PDB entry 7TFL | electron microscopy, 3.33 A resolution | chains B and C of the 7 polymer chains in the assembly

Chain B:
Molecule: Replication factor C subunit 4
Organism: Saccharomyces cerevisiae
UniProt: P40339 (RFC4_YEAST); numbering as in UniProt (aligned over 1-323)
Amino-acid sequence (323 residues; each row starts with the number of its first residue):
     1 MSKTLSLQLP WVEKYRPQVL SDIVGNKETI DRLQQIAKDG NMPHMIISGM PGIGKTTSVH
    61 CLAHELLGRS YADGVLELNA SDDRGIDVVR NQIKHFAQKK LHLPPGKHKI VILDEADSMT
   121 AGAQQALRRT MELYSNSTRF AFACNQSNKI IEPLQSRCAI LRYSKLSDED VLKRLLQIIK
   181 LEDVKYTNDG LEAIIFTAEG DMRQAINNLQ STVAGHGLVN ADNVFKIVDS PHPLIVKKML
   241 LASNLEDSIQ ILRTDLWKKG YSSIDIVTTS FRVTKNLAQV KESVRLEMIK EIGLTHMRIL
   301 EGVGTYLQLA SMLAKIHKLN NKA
Disordered / not traced: 1-4
Metal / ion sites: Mg2+: Glu115 (together with ATP-gamma-S)
Small-molecule neighbours:
  - ATP-gamma-S (AGS; phosphothiophosphoric acid-adenylate ester), molecule 1: Val12, Glu13, Tyr15, Arg16, Pro17, Asp22, Ile23, Val24, Pro51, Gly52, Ile53, Gly54, Lys55, Thr56, Thr57, Asp114, Glu115, Ala143, Met202, Arg203
  - ATP-gamma-S (AGS), molecule 2: Arg128, Pro153, Arg157

Chain C:
Molecule: Replication factor C subunit 3
Organism: Saccharomyces cerevisiae
UniProt: P38629 (RFC3_YEAST); residue numbers follow UniProt; this construct covers 1-340
Amino-acid sequence (340 residues; row label = number of the first residue in the row):
     1 MSTSTEKRSK ENLPWVEKYR PETLDEVYGQ NEVITTVRKF VDEGKLPHLL FYGPPGTGKT
    61 STIVALAREI YGKNYSNMVL ELNASDDRGI DVVRNQIKDF ASTRQIFSKG FKLIILDEAD
   121 AMTNAAQNAL RRVIERYTKN TRFCVLANYA HKLTPALLSR CTRFRFQPLP QEAIERRIAN
   181 VLVHEKLKLS PNAEKALIEL SNGDMRRVLN VLQSCKATLD NPDEDEISDD VIYECCGAPR
   241 PSDLKAVLKS ILEDDWGTAH YTLNKVRSAK GLALIDLIEG IVKILEDYEL QNEETRVHLL
   301 TKLADIEYSI SKGGNDQIQG SAVIGAIKAS FENETVKANV
Disordered / not traced: 1-7, 334-340
Small-molecule neighbours:
  - ATP-gamma-S (AGS; phosphothiophosphoric acid-adenylate ester), molecule 1: Val16, Glu17, Tyr19, Arg20, Pro21, Glu26, Val27, Tyr28, Gly29, Pro55, Gly56, Thr57, Gly58, Lys59, Thr60, Ser61, Asn148, Leu169, Arg177, Met205, Arg206, Leu209
  - ATP-gamma-S (AGS), molecule 2: Arg131, Ala156, Arg160

Interface between chain B and chain C:
Pairs across the interface - 96 pairs, chain B then chain C:
  Leu5(B) with Val41(C); Gly44(C); Ile70(C); Gly110(C); Phe111(C)
  Leu7(B) with Gly44(C); Leu46(C), hydrophobic; Phe111(C), hydrophobic
  Gln8(B) with Glu43(C); Gly44(C), hydrogen bond (backbone-backbone); Arg142(C)
  Leu9(B) with Lys139(C)
  Pro10(B) with Thr138(C); Arg142(C)
  Trp11(B) with Lys45(C)
  Val12(B) with Glu135(C)
  Glu13(B) with Glu135(C); Thr138(C)
  Arg16(B) with Glu135(C), salt bridge
  Pro51(B) with Ala156(C), hydrophobic
  Asn79(B) with Arg132(C), hydrogen bond; Arg136(C)
  Ala80(B) with Arg132(C)
  Ser81(B) with Arg94(C); Lys98(C); Arg132(C); Val133(C)
  Asp82(B) with Arg94(C); Lys98(C)
  Asp83(B) with Arg94(C), salt bridge
  Asp114(B) with Arg132(C), salt bridge
  Glu115(B) with Arg131(C); Arg132(C); Arg160(C), salt bridge
  Asn145(B) with Arg131(C)
  Asp201(B) with Ser159(C)
  Arg203(B) with Ser159(C), hydrogen bond; Arg160(C)
  Gln204(B) with Leu158(C); Ser159(C)
  Asn207(B) with Ser159(C), hydrogen bond (side chain-backbone); Arg160(C), hydrogen bond (side chain-backbone); Cys161(C); Thr162(C)
  Gln210(B) with Lys45(C), hydrogen bond (backbone-side chain); Pro47(C); Thr162(C)
  Ser211(B) with Thr162(C)
  Val213(B) with Lys45(C)
  Ala214(B) with Lys39(C); Phe40(C), hydrophobic; Glu43(C); Lys45(C)
  Gly215(B) with Lys39(C), hydrogen bond (backbone-side chain)
  His216(B) with Glu32(C), salt bridge
  Lys226(B) with Glu32(C)
  Ile227(B) with Arg163(C); Phe164(C), hydrophobic
  Val228(B) with Arg163(C)
  Asp229(B) with Arg163(C), salt bridge; Arg165(C), salt bridge
  His232(B) with His151(C)
  Leu245(B) with Val297(C), hydrophobic
  Glu246(B) with Glu293(C)
  Arg253(B) with Glu286(C)
  Lys258(B) with Gln167(C), hydrogen bond (backbone-side chain); Pro168(C)
  Lys259(B) with Arg165(C), hydrogen bond (backbone-side chain); Pro168(C)
  Gly260(B) with Pro54(C); Pro168(C)
  Tyr261(B) with Arg165(C)
  Ser262(B) with Asn148(C); Tyr149(C)
  Asp265(B) with Tyr52(C), hydrogen bond; Asn148(C); Tyr149(C); Ala150(C), hydrogen bond (side chain-backbone); His151(C), salt bridge
  Thr268(B) with His151(C)
  Thr269(B) with His151(C), hydrogen bond
  Arg272(B) with His151(C)
  Arg298(B) with Ala304(C); Asp305(C), salt bridge; Tyr308(C)
  Glu301(B) with Tyr308(C)
  Val303(B) with Ser311(C)
  Leu307(B) with Val282(C), hydrophobic; Leu300(C), hydrophobic; Leu303(C), hydrophobic; Glu307(C)
  Ala310(B) with Leu300(C)
  Ser311(B) with Leu300(C); Ala304(C)
  Ala314(B) with Val297(C); Leu300(C), hydrophobic
Other interface residues (no listed pair), chain B (60 interface residues in all): Ser6, Arg84, Asp117, Ser118, Asn244, Ile264, Thr305, Lys318
Other interface residues (no listed pair), chain C (59 interface residues in all): Thr36, Gly53, Tyr71, Asn128, Tyr137, Lys152, Phe166, Arg296, Thr301

Overview:
60 residues of chain B and 59 residues of chain C are in contact; the contacts include 12 hydrogen bonds and 9
salt bridges. Among the polar pairs are Arg16(B)-Glu135(C), Asp83(B)-Arg94(C) and Asp114(B)-Arg132(C). One
ATP-gamma-S molecule is bound between chain B and chain C.
Chain B is Replication factor C subunit 4 and chain C is Replication factor C subunit 3, both from
Saccharomyces cerevisiae; the structure, Atomic model of S. cerevisiae clamp loader RFC bound to DNA, was
determined by electron microscopy (same publication as 7TFH, 7TFI, 7TFJ and 7TFK).
